Entry 7W4B (X-ray diffraction, 2.50 A resolution); this record covers chains A and K of the 12 polymer chains in the assembly.

# Chain A (and K)
Protein: 17 kDa phloem lectin
From: Cucumis sativus
Notes: chain K of this document is another copy of the same molecule, construct and numbering; everything in this record applies to it too
UniProtKB: Q8LK69 (Q8LK69_CUCSA); residues 5-154 here = UniProt positions 5-154
Sequence (150 residues; each row starts with the number of its first residue):
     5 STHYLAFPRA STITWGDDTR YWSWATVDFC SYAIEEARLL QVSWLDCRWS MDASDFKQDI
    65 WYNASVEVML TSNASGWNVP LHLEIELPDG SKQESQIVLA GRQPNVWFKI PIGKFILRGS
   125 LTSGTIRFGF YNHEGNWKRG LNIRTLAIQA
Disordered / not traced: 123-126

# How chain A and chain K interact
Pairs across the interface (9; chain A residue first):
  Lys-61(A) with Arg-24(K)
  Gln-62(A) with Arg-24(K), hydrogen bond (backbone-side chain)
  Asp-63(A) with Tyr-25(K), hydrogen bond; Gln-45(K), hydrogen bond (backbone-side chain); Trp-141(K)
  Ile-64(A) with Arg-24(K)
  Arg-122(A) with Gln-45(K), hydrogen bond; Trp-141(K); Arg-143(K)

# Summary
Chain A and chain K each contribute 5 residues to their interface; the contacts include 4 hydrogen bonds.
Polar pairs include Gln-62(A)/Arg-24(K), Asp-63(A)/Tyr-25(K) and Asp-63(A)/Gln-45(K).
Chain A and chain K are both 17 kDa phloem lectin (Cucumis sativus); the structure, Phloem lectin (PP2)
structure -complex with Chitotrise, was determined by X-ray diffraction, deposited together with 7VUB, 7VWB
and 7YAQ.
